PDB entry 5W5F | electron microscopy, 3.40 A resolution | chains C and D of the 18 polymer chains in the assembly

== Chain C (and D) ==
Protein: Tail tube protein gp19
Organism: Enterobacteria phage T4 sensu lato
Notes: chain D of this document is another copy of the same molecule, construct and numbering; everything in this record applies to it too
Reference sequence: P13333 (TUBE_BPT4); residues 1-163 here = UniProt positions 1-163
Amino-acid sequence (163 residues; numbered 1 to 163; the number before each row is that of its first residue):
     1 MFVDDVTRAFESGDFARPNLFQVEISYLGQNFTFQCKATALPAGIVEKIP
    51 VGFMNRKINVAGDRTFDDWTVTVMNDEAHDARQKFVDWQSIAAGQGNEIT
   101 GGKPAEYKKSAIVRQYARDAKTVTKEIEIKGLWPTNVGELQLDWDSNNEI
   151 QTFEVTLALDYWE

== Interface between chain C and chain D ==
Pairs across the interface - 12 pairs, chain C then chain D:
  Glu47(C) with Asn148(D), hydrogen bond
  Ile49(C) with Asn148(D)
  Val51(C) with Ile150(D), hydrophobic
  Phe53(C) with Phe34(D)
  Met54(C) with Leu20(D), hydrophobic; Phe21(D); Gln22(D)
  Asn55(C) with Asn19(D); Leu20(D); Arg118(D), hydrogen bond
  Asp63(C) with Asn147(D); Asn148(D)
Other interface residues (no listed pair), chain C (8 interface residues in all): Gly62
Other interface residues (no listed pair), chain D (12 interface residues in all): Met74, Tyr116, Glu149

== Overview ==
The interface between chain C and chain D involves 8 residues on one side and 12 on the other, with 2 hydrogen
bonds. Polar pairs include Glu47(C)-Asn148(D) and Asn55(C)-Arg118(D).
Both chains are Tail tube protein gp19 (Enterobacteria phage T4 sensu lato). Entry 5W5F (Cryo-EM structure of
the T4 tail tube) was determined by electron microscopy.
